Entry 7C9W (electron microscopy, 3.60 A resolution); this record covers chains B and E of the 5 polymer chains in the assembly.

== Chain B ==
Protein: VP2
Source organism: Echovirus E30
Amino-acid sequence (261 residues; each row starts with the number of its first residue):
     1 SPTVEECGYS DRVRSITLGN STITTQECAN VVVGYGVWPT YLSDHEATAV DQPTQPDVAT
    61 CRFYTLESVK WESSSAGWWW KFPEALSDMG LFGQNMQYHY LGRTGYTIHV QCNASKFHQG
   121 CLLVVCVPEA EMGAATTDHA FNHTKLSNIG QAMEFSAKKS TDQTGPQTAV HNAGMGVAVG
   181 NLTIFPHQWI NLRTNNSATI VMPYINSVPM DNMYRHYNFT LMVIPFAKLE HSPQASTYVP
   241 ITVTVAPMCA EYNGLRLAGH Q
Not modelled in the structure: 1-10

== Chain E ==
Protein: Complement decay-accelerating factor
Source organism: Homo sapiens
UniProt: P08174 (DAF_HUMAN); residues 62-253 here correspond to UniProt positions 94-285 (UniProt number = residue number + 32)
Amino-acid sequence (192 residues; numbered 62 to 253; the number before each row is that of its first residue):
    62 CNRSCEVPTR LNSASLKQPY ITQNYFPVGT VVEYECRPGY RREPSLSPKL TCLQNLKWST
   122 AVEFCKKKSC PNPGEIRNGQ IDVPGGILFG ATISFSCNTG YKLFGSTSSF CLISGSSVQW
   182 SDPLPECREI YCPAPPQIDN GIIQGERDHY GYRQSVTYAC NKGFTMIGEH SIYCTVNNDE
   242 GEWSGPPPEC RG
Disulfide bonds: Cys66-Cys113, Cys97-Cys126, Cys131-Cys172, Cys158-Cys188, Cys193-Cys235, Cys221-Cys251
Swiss-Prot annotation at these positions:
  - glycosylation: Asn63 (N-linked (GlcNAc...) asparagine)

== How chain B and chain E interact ==
Pairs across the interface (13):
  Ala140(B) - Asp143(E)
  Phe141(B) - Gln141(E)
  Asn142(B) - Gln141(E)
  Asn142(B) - Ser157(E)  hydrogen bond
  Asn142(B) - Cys158(E)  hydrogen bond (side chain-backbone)
  Asn142(B) - Asn159(E)
  His143(B) - Gln141(E)  hydrogen bond (backbone-side chain)
  Thr144(B) - Asn159(E)
  Thr144(B) - Thr160(E)
  Lys145(B) - Thr160(E)
  Asn148(B) - Thr160(E)
  Gln151(B) - Tyr213(E)
  Gln151(B) - Arg214(E)  hydrogen bond
Also at the interface, not in a pair above, chain B (10 interface residues in all): Asp162, Thr164
Also at the interface, not in a pair above, chain E (9 interface residues in all): Asn238

== Summary ==
10 residues of chain B and 9 residues of chain E are in contact, with 4 hydrogen bonds. Polar contacts include
Asn142(B)-Ser157(E), Asn142(B)-Cys158(E) and His143(B)-Gln141(E).
Chain B is VP2 (Echovirus E30) and chain E is Complement decay-accelerating factor (Homo sapiens); the
structure, E30 F-particle in complex with CD55, was determined by electron microscopy (same publication as
7C9S, 7C9T, 7C9U, 7C9V, 7C9X, 7C9Y and 7C9Z).
